Entry 9BLF (electron microscopy, 3.31 A resolution); this record covers chains C and D of the 6 polymer chains in the assembly.

# Chain C
Molecule: Non-structural protein 7
Source organism: Severe acute respiratory syndrome coronavirus 2
UniProt: P0DTD1 (R1AB_SARS2); residues 1-83 here correspond to UniProt positions 3860-3942 (UniProt number = residue number + 3859)
Amino-acid sequence (84 residues; numbered 0 to 83; the number before each row is that of its first residue; numbering starts at 0):
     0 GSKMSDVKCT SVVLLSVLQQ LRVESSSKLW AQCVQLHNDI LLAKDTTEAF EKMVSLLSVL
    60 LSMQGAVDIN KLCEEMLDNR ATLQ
Disordered / not traced: 0, 74-83
Construct notes: expression tag (0)
UniProt features mapped onto this chain:
  - site: Gln83 (Cleavage)

# Chain D
Molecule: Non-structural protein 8
Source organism: Severe acute respiratory syndrome coronavirus 2
UniProt: P0DTD1 (R1AB_SARS2); residues 1-198 here correspond to UniProt positions 3943-4140 (UniProt number = residue number + 3942)
Amino-acid sequence (199 residues; each row starts with the number of its first residue; numbering starts at 0):
     0 GAIASEFSSL PSYAAFATAQ EAYEQAVANG DSEVVLKKLK KSLNVAKSEF DRDAAMQRKL
    60 EKMADQAMTQ MYKQARSEDK RAKVTSAMQT MLFTMLRKLD NDALNNIINN ARDGCVPLNI
   120 IPLTTAAKLM VVIPDYNTYK NTCDGTTFTY ASALWEIQQV VDADSKIVQL SEISMDNSPN
   180 LAWPLIVTAL RANSAVKLQ
Disordered / not traced: 0-5, 192-198
Construct notes: expression tag (0)
UniProt features mapped onto this chain:
  - site: Gln198 (Cleavage)

# How chain C and chain D interact
Contacting residue pairs (41):
  Lys2(C) with Leu98(D), hydrogen bond (side chain-backbone)
  Asp5(C) with Leu98(D)
  Val6(C) with Leu98(D), hydrophobic
  Cys8(C) with Met94(D), hydrophobic
  Thr9(C) with Met94(D); Leu95(D)
  Val12(C) with Leu91(D), hydrophobic; Met94(D), hydrophobic
  Leu13(C) with Leu91(D), hydrophobic
  Val16(C) with Met87(D)
  Gln19(C) with Val83(D); Thr84(D); Met87(D)
  Leu28(C) with Ile119(D), hydrophobic
  Gln31(C) with Ile119(D)
  Phe49(C) with Asn100(D)
  Glu50(C) with Leu122(D)
  Met52(C) with Leu103(D), hydrophobic
  Val53(C) with Leu103(D), hydrophobic
  Ser54(C) with Ile119(D); Ile120(D), hydrogen bond (side chain-backbone); Leu122(D)
  Leu56(C) with Leu95(D), hydrophobic; Leu103(D), hydrophobic; Ile106(D), hydrophobic; Ile107(D), hydrophobic
  Ser57(C) with Ile120(D)
  Val58(C) with Ile119(D), hydrophobic
  Leu59(C) with Leu91(D), hydrophobic
  Leu60(C) with Ile106(D); Ala110(D), hydrophobic; Val115(D)
  Ser61(C) with Pro116(D)
  Gln63(C) with Val115(D)
  Val66(C) with Gln88(D)
  Ile68(C) with Phe92(D), hydrophobic
  Asn69(C) with Arg111(D)
  Leu71(C) with Gln88(D); Phe92(D), hydrophobic
  Cys72(C) with Arg96(D), hydrogen bond (backbone-side chain); Arg111(D)
Other interface residues (no listed pair), chain C (30 interface residues in all): Ser15, Lys51
Other interface residues (no listed pair), chain D (24 interface residues in all): Met90, Ala102, Ala150

# Overview
Chain C and chain D form an interface of 30 and 24 residues respectively, with 3 hydrogen bonds. Polar pairs
include Lys2(C)-Leu98(D), Ser54(C)-Ile120(D) and Cys72(C)-Arg96(D).
Here chain C is Non-structural protein 7 and chain D is Non-structural protein 8, both from Severe acute
respiratory syndrome coronavirus 2. Entry 9BLF (SARS-CoV-2 core polymerase complex inhibited by araCTP) was
determined by electron microscopy.
